Entry 7U1Q (electron microscopy, 3.90 A resolution); this record covers chains A and E of the 5 polymer chains in the assembly.

Chain A:
Protein: ATP-sensitive inward rectifier potassium channel 11
From: Rattus norvegicus
UniProtKB: P70673 (KCJ11_RAT); numbering as in UniProt (aligned over 1-390)
Chain sequence (390 residues; each row starts with the number of its first residue):
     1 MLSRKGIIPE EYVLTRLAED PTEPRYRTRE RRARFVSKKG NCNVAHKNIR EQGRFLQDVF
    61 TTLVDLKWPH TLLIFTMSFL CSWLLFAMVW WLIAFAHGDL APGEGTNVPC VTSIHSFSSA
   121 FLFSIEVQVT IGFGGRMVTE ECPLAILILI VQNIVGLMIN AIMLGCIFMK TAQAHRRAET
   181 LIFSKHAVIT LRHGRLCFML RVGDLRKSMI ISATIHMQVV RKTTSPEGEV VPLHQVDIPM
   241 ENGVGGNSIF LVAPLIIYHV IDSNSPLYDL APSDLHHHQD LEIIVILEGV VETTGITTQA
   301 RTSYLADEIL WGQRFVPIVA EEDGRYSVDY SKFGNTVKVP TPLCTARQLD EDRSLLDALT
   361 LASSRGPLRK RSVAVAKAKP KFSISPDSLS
Unresolved in the structure: 362-390
Disulfides: Cys110-Cys142
Metal / ion sites: K+: Thr130 (shared with 1 residue of chain B; 1 residue of chain C; 1 residue of chain D)
Small-molecule neighbours:
  - ATP (adenosine-5'-triphosphate), molecule 1: Asn48, Ile49, Arg50, Arg54
  - ATP, molecule 2: Ile182, Phe183, Lys185, Tyr330, Ser331, Lys332, Phe333, Gly334, Asn335
  - Repaglinide (BJX): Met1, Ser3, Gly6
  - phosphatidyl serine (P5S; O-[(R)-{[(2R)-2,3-bis(octadecanoyloxy)propyl]oxy}(hydroxy)phosphoryl]-L-serine), molecule 1: Leu56, Gln57, Val59, Ser82, Leu85, Phe86, Val155, Ile159
  - phosphatidyl serine (P5S), molecule 2: Gln57, Phe60, Ile154, Val155, Met158, Ile159, Ile162
  - phosphatidyl serine (P5S), molecule 3: Lys67, Trp68, Pro69, His70, Leu72, Thr76, His175, Arg176
  - phosphatidylethanolamine (PTY): Val89, Leu92, Leu144, Ile148

Chain E:
Protein: ATP-binding cassette sub-family C member 8
From: Cricetus cricetus
UniProtKB: Q09427 (ABCC8_CRICR); residue numbers follow UniProt; this construct covers 1-1582
Chain sequence (1582 residues; row label = number of the first residue in the row):
     1 MPLAFCGTEN HSAAYRVDQG VLNNGCFVDA LNVVPHVFLL FITFPILFIG WGSQSSKVHI
    61 HHSTWLHFPG HNLRWILTFI LLFVLVCEIA EGILSDGVTE SRHLHLYMPA GMAFMAAITS
   121 VVYYHNIETS NFPKLLIALL IYWTLAFITK TIKFVKFYDH AIGFSQLRFC LTGLLVILYG
   181 MLLLVEVNVI RVRRYIFFKT PREVKPPEDL QDLGVRFLQP FVNLLSKGTY WWMNAFIKTA
   241 HKKPIDLRAI AKLPIAMRAL TNYQRLCVAF DAQARKDTQS PQGARAIWRA LCHAFGRRLI
   301 LSSTFRILAD LLGFAGPLCI FGIVDHLGKE NHVFQPKTQF LGVYFVSSQE FLGNAYVLAV
   361 LLFLALLLQR TFLQASYYVA IETGINLRGA IQTKIYNKIM HMSTSNLSMG EMTAGQICNL
   421 VAIDTNQLMW FFFLCPNLWT MPVQIIVGVI LLYYILGVSA LIGAAVIILL APVQYFVATK
   481 LSQAQRTTLE HSNERLKQTN EMLRGMKLLK LYAWESIFCS RVEVTRRKEM TSLRAFAVYT
   541 SISIFMNTAI PIAAVLITFV GHVSFFKESD LSPSVAFASL SLFHILVTPL FLLSSVVRST
   601 VKALVSVQKL SEFLSSAEIR EEQCAPREPA PQGQAGKYQA VPLKVVNRKR PAREEVRDLL
   661 GPLQRLAPSM DGDADNFCVQ IIGGFFTWTP DGIPTLSNIT IRIPRGQLTM IVGQVGCGKS
   721 SLLLATLGEM QKVSGAVFWN SNLPDSEGED PSSPERETAA GSDIRSRGPV AYASQKPWLL
   781 NATVEENITF ESPFNKQRYK MVIEACSLQP DIDILPHGDQ TQIGERGINL SGGQRQRISV
   841 ARALYQQTNV VFLDDPFSAL DVHLSDHLMQ AGILELLRDD KRTVVLVTHK LQYLPHADWI
   901 IAMKDGTIQR EGTLKDFQRS ECQLFEHWKT LMNRQDQELE KETVMERKAS EPSQGLPRAM
   961 SSRDGLLLDE EEEEEEAAES EEDDNLSSVL HQRAKIPWRA CTKYLSSAGI LLLSLLVFSQ
  1021 LLKHMVLVAI DYWLAKWTDS ALVLSPAARN CSLSQECDLD QSVYAMVFTL LCSLGIVLCL
  1081 VTSVTVEWTG LKVAKRLHRS LLNRIILAPM RFFETTPLGS ILNRFSSDCN TIDQHIPSTL
  1141 ECLSRSTLLC VSALTVISYV TPVFLVALLP LAVVCYFIQK YFRVASRDLQ QLDDTTQLPL
  1201 VSHFAETVEG LTTIRAFRYE ARFQQKLLEY TDSNNIASLF LTAANRWLEV CMEYIGACVV
  1261 LIAAATSISN SLHRELSAGL VGLGLTYALM VSNYLNWMVR NLADMEIQLG AVKRIHALLK
  1321 TEAESYEGLL APSLIPKNWP DQGKIQIQNL SVRYDSSLKP VLKHVNTLIS PGQKIGICGR
  1381 TGSGKSSFSL AFFRMVDMFE GRIIIDGIDI AKLPLHTLRS RLSIILQDPV LFSGTIRFNL
  1441 DPEKKCSDST LWEALEIAQL KLVVKALPGG LDAIITEGGE NFSQGQRQLF CLARAFVRKT
  1501 SIFIMDEATA SIDMATENIL QKVVMTAFAD RTVVTIAHRV HTILSADLVM VLKRGAILEF
  1561 DKPETLLSQK DSVFASFVRA DK
Unresolved in the structure: 622-675, 743-765, 926-985, 1044-1050, 1579-1582
Curated features (UniProtKB/Swiss-Prot):
  - binding site (ATP): Trp688, Gly716, Ser720, Ser721, Ser1483
  - binding site (Mg(2+)): Ser720, Gln775
  - binding site (ADP): Thr1381, Gly1382, Gly1384, Lys1385, Ser1386, Ser1387
  - glycosylation (N-linked (GlcNAc...) asparagine): Asn10, Asn1050
Disulfides: Cys6-Cys26
Covalent attachments: N-acetylglucosamine (NAG) linked to Asn10
Small-molecule neighbours:
  - ATP (adenosine-5'-triphosphate): Thr404, Asn406, Trp688, Gln714, Val715, Gly716, Cys717, Gly718, Lys719, Ser720, Ser721, Gln775, Asp855
  - Repaglinide (BJX): Arg306, Tyr377, Trp430, Phe433, Leu434, Asn437, Met441, Thr588, Leu592, Ser595, Val596, Thr1242, Asn1245, Arg1246, Trp1297, Arg1300
  - phosphatidyl serine (P5S; O-[(R)-{[(2R)-2,3-bis(octadecanoyloxy)propyl]oxy}(hydroxy)phosphoryl]-L-serine), molecule 1: Phe41, Ile42, Pro45, Ile46, Ile49, Phe132, Lys134, Leu135, Ile137
  - phosphatidyl serine (P5S), molecule 2: Asn72, Ile76, Phe79, Ile80, Phe83, Val84, Pro220, Leu224, Lys227, Gly228, Arg298, Leu301, Phe305, Leu364, Thr371, Phe372, Ala375, Tyr1254
  - phosphatidylethanolamine (PTY), molecule 1: Gly20, Val21, Leu22, Leu31, Ile148
  - phosphatidylethanolamine (PTY), molecule 2: Leu47, Phe48, Trp51, Gln54, Trp75, Phe79, Leu82, Val121, Val122, His125, Asn126, Thr129, Asn223
  - phosphatidylethanolamine (PTY), molecule 3: Trp65, His125, Val222, Asn223, Leu225, Ser226, Trp231, Leu367
  - phosphatidylethanolamine (PTY), molecule 4: Val86, Ile89, Ala90, Ile93, Tyr107, Phe114, Asn354, Tyr356, Val357, Val360
  - phosphatidylethanolamine (PTY), molecule 5: Leu311, Ala315, Leu318, Cys319, Phe321, Gly322, Leu352, Leu358, Leu361, Ala365, Leu451
What the authors report for this chain:
  - conformationally variable residues: Lys205
  - mutagenesis - K205A, K205E (10-fold): decreased binding to ATP (citing earlier work)

Interface between chain A and chain E:
Contacting residue pairs - 69 pairs, chain A then chain E:
  Met1(A) with Asn547(E); Thr588(E); Leu592(E); Trp1297(E)
  Leu2(A) with Cys1142(E), hydrogen bond (backbone-side chain); Arg1145(E); Ser1146(E); Trp1297(E); Asn1301(E)
  Ser3(A) with Trp1297(E)
  Arg4(A) with Ser1138(E)
  Lys5(A) with Trp430(E)
  Gly6(A) with Trp430(E)
  Ile7(A) with Lys602(E)
  Pro9(A) with Asn426(E), hydrogen bond (backbone-side chain)
  Thr15(A) with Asn1123(E); Ser1127(E)
  Arg16(A) with Asn1123(E), hydrogen bond (backbone-side chain); Leu1198(E)
  Leu17(A) with Arg826(E); Asn1123(E)
  Ala18(A) with Asn1123(E), hydrogen bond (backbone-side chain)
  Ala45(A) with Val58(E), hydrophobic
  His46(A) with Val58(E)
  Lys47(A) with His62(E)
  Asn48(A) with His62(E), hydrogen bond (backbone-backbone); Thr64(E); Leu210(E); Gln211(E), hydrogen bond (side chain-backbone); Asp212(E)
  Ile49(A) with His59(E); Ser63(E), hydrogen bond (backbone-side chain); Thr64(E)
  Arg50(A) with Pro206(E)
  Gln52(A) with Asn131(E)
  Gly53(A) with Ser130(E); Phe132(E)
  Gln57(A) with Phe132(E)
  Thr62(A) with Ile49(E); Ser53(E)
  Leu63(A) with Ile49(E), hydrophobic
  Leu66(A) with Gly52(E); Ser53(E)
  Lys67(A) with Ser55(E), hydrogen bond
  His70(A) with Ser55(E)
  Leu73(A) with Trp51(E), hydrophobic
  Ile74(A) with Ile49(E), hydrophobic
  Met77(A) with Phe48(E), hydrophobic
  Cys81(A) with Phe41(E), hydrophobic
  Leu84(A) with Phe41(E), hydrophobic
  Leu85(A) with Val37(E); Phe41(E)
  Met88(A) with Val33(E), hydrophobic; Val37(E), hydrophobic
  Trp91(A) with Phe5(E), hydrophobic; Ala30(E), hydrophobic
  Leu92(A) with Phe27(E), hydrophobic; Leu31(E), hydrophobic; Val34(E), hydrophobic
  Phe95(A) with Tyr15(E), hydrophobic; Val17(E); Asn24(E); Phe27(E), hydrophobic
  Ala96(A) with Val17(E); Val21(E)
  Leu100(A) with Tyr15(E), hydrophobic
  Ala101(A) with Tyr15(E), hydrophobic
  Pro102(A) with Ser12(E)
  Gly103(A) with Arg16(E)
Interface residues without a listed pair, chain A (48 interface residues in all): Leu14, Val44, Glu51, Leu56, Ser78, Gly98, Glu104
Interface residues without a listed pair, chain E (57 interface residues in all): Phe38, Phe44, Pro45, Arg193, Leu213, Asn493, Leu496, Gly1119, Ser1126

In short:
48 residues of chain A and 57 residues of chain E are in contact; the contacts include 8 hydrogen bonds. Polar
contacts include Leu2(A)-Cys1142(E), Pro9(A)-Asn426(E) and Arg16(A)-Asn1123(E). From the paper: K205A and
K205E of chain E reduce binding to ATP; conformational variability at Lys205(E).
Here chain A is ATP-sensitive inward rectifier potassium channel 11 (Rattus norvegicus) and chain E is
ATP-binding cassette sub-family C member 8 (Cricetus cricetus). Entry 7U1Q (Cryo-EM structure of the
pancreatic ATP-sensitive potassium channel bound to ATP and repaglinide with SUR1-in conformation) was
determined by electron microscopy, deposited together with 7TYS, 7TYT, 7U1E, 7U1S, 7U24, 7U2X and 4 further
entries.
